PDB entry 6M7V | X-ray diffraction, 3.06 A resolution | chains A and P of the 3 polymer chains in the assembly

== Chain A ==
Name: DNA polymerase eta
Source organism: Homo sapiens
Notes: EC 2.7.7.7
UniProtKB: Q9Y253 (POLH_HUMAN); numbering as in UniProt (aligned over 1-432)
Sequence (435 residues; each row starts with the number of its first residue; numbers below 1 keep their minus sign (Gly-2 is residue -2)):
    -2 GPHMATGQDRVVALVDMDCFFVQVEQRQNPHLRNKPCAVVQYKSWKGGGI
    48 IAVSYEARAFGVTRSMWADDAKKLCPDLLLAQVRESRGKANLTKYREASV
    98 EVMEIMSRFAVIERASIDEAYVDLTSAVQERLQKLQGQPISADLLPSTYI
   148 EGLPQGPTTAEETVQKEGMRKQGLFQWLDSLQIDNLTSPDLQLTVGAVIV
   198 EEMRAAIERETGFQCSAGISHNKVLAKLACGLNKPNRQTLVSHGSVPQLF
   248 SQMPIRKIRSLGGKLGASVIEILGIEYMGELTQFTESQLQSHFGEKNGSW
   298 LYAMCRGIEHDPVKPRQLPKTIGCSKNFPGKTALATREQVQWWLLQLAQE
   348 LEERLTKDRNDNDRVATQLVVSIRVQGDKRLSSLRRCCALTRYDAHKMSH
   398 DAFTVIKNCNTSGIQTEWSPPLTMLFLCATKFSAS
Unresolved in the structure: -2 to -1, 154-162, 431-432
Differences from the reference sequence: expression tag (-2 to 0)
Metal / ion sites: Mn2+ site 1: Asp13, Met14, Asp115 (together with DZ4); Mn2+ site 2: Asp13, Asp115, Glu116 (together with DZ4) (shared with DT9(P) of chain P); Ni2+: Asp181, His289, His393, His397
Small-molecule neighbours: DZ4 (2'-deoxy-5'-O-[(R)-hydroxy{[(R)-hydroxy(phosphonooxy)phosphoryl]amino}phosphoryl]adenosine): Asp13, Met14, Asp15, Cys16, Phe17, Phe18, Ile48, Ala49, Tyr52, Arg55, Arg61, Ile114, Asp115, Glu116

== Chain P ==
Molecule: 8-nt DNA strand
Sequence (8 nucleotides; each row starts with the number of its first residue):
     2 GTGTGAGT
Metal / ion sites: Mn2+: DT9 (together with DZ4) (shared with Asp13(A), Asp115(A), Glu116(A) of chain A)

== Chain A / chain P interface ==
Contacting residue pairs (21; chain A residue first):
  Asp13(A) - DT9(P)  phosphate contact
  Ser113(A) - DG8(P)  phosphate contact
  Ser113(A) - DT9(P)  phosphate contact
  Ile114(A) - DT9(P)  phosphate contact
  Asp115(A) - DT9(P)  phosphate contact
  Glu116(A) - DG8(P)  phosphate contact
  Glu116(A) - DT9(P)  phosphate contact
  Tyr118(A) - DG8(P)  phosphate contact
  Lys224(A) - DG8(P)  salt bridge to the phosphate
  Arg256(A) - DG8(P)  salt bridge to the phosphate
  Ser257(A) - DG6(P)  phosphate contact
  Ser257(A) - DA7(P)  hydrogen bond to the phosphate
  Leu258(A) - DA7(P)  hydrogen bond to the phosphate
  Gly259(A) - DA7(P)  hydrogen bond to the phosphate
  Gly260(A) - DG6(P)  phosphate contact
  Lys261(A) - DT5(P)  salt bridge to the phosphate
  Lys261(A) - DG6(P)  hydrogen bond to the phosphate
  Leu262(A) - DG6(P)  hydrogen bond to the phosphate
  Leu378(A) - DT5(P)  base contact
  Arg382(A) - DG2(P)  sugar contact
  Arg382(A) - DT3(P)  salt bridge to the phosphate
Other interface residues (no listed pair), chain A (18 interface residues in all): Ala112, Ile255

== In short ==
18 residues of chain A and 7 residues of chain P are in contact, with 5 hydrogen bonds and 4 salt bridges.
Among the polar pairs are Ser257(A)-DA7(P), Leu258(A)-DA7(P) and Gly259(A)-DA7(P). Bound to chain A: compound
DZ4. Asp13(A), Met14(A) and Asp115(A) coordinate Mn2+ site 1.
Chain A is DNA polymerase eta (Homo sapiens) and chain P is an 8-nt DNA strand; the structure, Human DNA
polymerase eta extension complex with cdA at the -1 position, was determined by X-ray diffraction (same
publication as 6M7O, 6M7P, 6M7T and 6M7U).
